2ZQJ - chain A; structure by X-ray diffraction, 2.90 A resolution.

# Chain A
Name: Cytochrome P450 152A1
Organism: Bacillus subtilis
Notes: EC 1.14.-.-
UniProtKB: O31440 (CYPC_BACSU); residue numbers follow UniProt; this construct covers 1-417
Sequence (417 residues; each row starts with the number of its first residue):
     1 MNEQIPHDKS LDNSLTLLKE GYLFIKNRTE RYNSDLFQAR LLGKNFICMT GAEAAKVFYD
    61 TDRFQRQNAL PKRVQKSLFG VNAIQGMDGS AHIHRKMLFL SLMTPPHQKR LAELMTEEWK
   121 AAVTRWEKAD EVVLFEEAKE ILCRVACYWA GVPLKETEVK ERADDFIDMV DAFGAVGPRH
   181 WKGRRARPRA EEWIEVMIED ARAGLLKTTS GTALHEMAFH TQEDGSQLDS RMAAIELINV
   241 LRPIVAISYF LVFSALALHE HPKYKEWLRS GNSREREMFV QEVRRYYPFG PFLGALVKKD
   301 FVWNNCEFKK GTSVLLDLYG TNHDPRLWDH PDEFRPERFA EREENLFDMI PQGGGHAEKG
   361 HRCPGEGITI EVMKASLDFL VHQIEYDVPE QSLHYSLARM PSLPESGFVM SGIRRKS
Disordered / not traced: 1-5, 417
Metal / ion sites: heme Fe near Cys363 (its only coordinating residue here)
Residues lining bound ligands: heme (HEM): Tyr59, Arg66, Ile84, Gln85, His92, Lys96, Phe99, Met103, Asn239, Val240, Pro243, Ile244, Ala246, Ile247, Phe250, Phe289, Leu293, Leu318, Pro351, Gln352, Gly353, Gly360, His361, Arg362, Cys363, Pro364, Gly365, Ile368, Thr369

# In short
Chain A binds heme.
Chain A is Cytochrome P450 152A1 (Bacillus subtilis); the structure, Substrate-Free Form of Cytochrome
P450BSbeta, was determined by X-ray diffraction together with 2ZQX from the same study.
